Entry 7YAW (X-ray diffraction, 2.10 A resolution); this record covers chain D.

Chain D:
Protein: Mitogen-activated protein kinase kinase kinase MLT
From: Homo sapiens
Notes: EC 2.7.11.25
Reference sequence: Q9NYL2 (MLTK_HUMAN); residue numbers follow UniProt; this construct covers 5-21, 23-309
Chain sequence (310 residues; each row starts with the number of its first residue; note: 1 number in that range is skipped by the numbering (no residue carries it; nothing is unmodelled there); numbering starts at 0):
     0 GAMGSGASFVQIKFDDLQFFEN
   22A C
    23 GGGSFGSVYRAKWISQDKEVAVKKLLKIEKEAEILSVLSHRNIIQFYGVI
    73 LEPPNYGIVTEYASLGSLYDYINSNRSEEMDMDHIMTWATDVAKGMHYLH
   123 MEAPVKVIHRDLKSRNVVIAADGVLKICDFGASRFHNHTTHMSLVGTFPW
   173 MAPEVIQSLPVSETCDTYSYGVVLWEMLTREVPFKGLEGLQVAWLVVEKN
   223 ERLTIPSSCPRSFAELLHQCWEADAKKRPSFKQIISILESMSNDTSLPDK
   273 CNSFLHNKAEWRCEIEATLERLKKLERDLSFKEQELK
Not modelled in the structure: 0-7, 164, 300-309
Construct notes: expression tag (0-4)
UniProt features mapped onto this chain:
  - region: Ile287 to Leu308 (Leucine-zipper)
  - active site: Asp133 (Proton acceptor)
  - binding site (ATP): Cys22A, Gly23 to Val30, Lys45
  - modified residue: Ser7 (Phosphoserine), Thr161 (Phosphothreonine), Ser165 (Phosphoserine), Ser275 (Phosphoserine), Ser302 (Phosphoserine)
  - natural variant: Arg250 (R250W: In CNM6; uncertain significance), Ala281 (A281T: In an ovarian endometrioid sample; A281V)
  - mutagenesis: Lys45 (K45M: Loss of kinase activity. Does not affect ability to activate EIF2AK4/GCN2 in response to mild ribosome collision), Thr161 (T161A: Loss of autophosphorylation activity), Thr162 (T162A: Slight loss of autophosphorylation activity), Ser165 (S165A: Loss of autophosphorylation activity)
Covalently attached groups: YH-180 (IGS) linked to Cys22A
Ligand contacts: YH-180 (IGS; N-[3-[[5-[1-[2,6-bis(fluoranyl)-3-[(3-phenylphenyl)sulfonylamino]phenyl]-1,2,3-triazol-4-yl]-1H-pyrazolo[3,4-b]pyridin-3-yl]oxy]propyl]propanamide): Phe8, Gly23, Val30, Ala43, Val44, Lys45, Ile50, Ala54, Glu55, Leu57, Ser58, Ile66, Phe68, Val71, Ile80, Thr82, Glu83, Tyr84, Ala85, Gly88, Ser89, Asp92, Val140, Cys150, Asp151, Phe152, Gly153, Ala154, Phe157, His158

In short:
Covalently linked YH-180: at Cys22A. UniProt lists active-site residue Asp133, 10 ATP-binding residues and 4
mutagenesis sites.
Chain D is Mitogen-activated protein kinase kinase kinase MLT (Homo sapiens); the structure, Crystal structure
of ZAK in complex with compound YH-180, was determined by X-ray diffraction (same publication as 7YAZ).
